Entry 1P3O (X-ray diffraction, 2.75 A resolution); this record covers chains J and A of the 10 polymer chains in the assembly.

Chain J:
Molecule: Palindromic 146bp Human Alpha-Satellite DNA fragment
From: Homo sapiens
Sequence (146 nucleotides; row label = number of the first residue in the row):
   147 ATCAATATCC ACCTGCAGAT TCTACCAAAA GTGTATTTGG AAACTGCTCC ATCAAAAGGC
   207 ATGTTCAGCG GAATTCCGCT GAACATGCCT TTTGATGGAG CAGTTTCCAA ATACACTTTT
   267 GGTAGAATCT GCAGGTGGAT ATTGAT

Chain A:
Name: Histone H3
From: Xenopus laevis
UniProt: Q7ZT64 (Q7ZT64_9ZZZZ); residues 401-535 here correspond to UniProt positions 2-136 (UniProt number = residue number - 399)
Amino-acid sequence (135 residues; numbered 401 to 535; the number before each row is that of its first residue):
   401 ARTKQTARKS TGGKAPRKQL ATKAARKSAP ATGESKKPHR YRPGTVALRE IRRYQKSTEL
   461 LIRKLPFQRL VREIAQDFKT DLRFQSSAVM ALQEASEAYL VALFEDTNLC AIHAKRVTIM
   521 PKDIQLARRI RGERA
Unresolved in the structure: 401-437
Construct notes: conflict Glu434 (Gly35 in Q7ZT64), Ser435 (Val36 in Q7ZT64), Ala502 (Gly103 in Q7ZT64)

How chain J and chain A interact:
Pairs across the interface (30; chain J residue first):
  DA151(J) with His439(A), phosphate contact
  DT152(J) with His439(A), phosphate contact; Tyr441(A), sugar contact
  DA153(J) with Tyr441(A), sugar contact; Arg449(A), phosphate contact
  DT154(J) with Arg449(A), phosphate contact
  DA228(J) with Pro443(A), phosphate contact; Gly444(A), hydrogen bond to the phosphate
  DA229(J) with Arg440(A), hydrogen bond to the base; Tyr441(A), sugar contact; Arg442(A), sugar contact; Gly444(A), hydrogen bond to the phosphate; Thr445(A), phosphate contact; Val446(A), hydrogen bond to the phosphate; Ala447(A), hydrogen bond to the phosphate; Glu450(A), phosphate contact
  DC230(J) with His439(A), phosphate contact; Arg440(A), hydrogen bond to the sugar; Tyr441(A), hydrogen bond to the phosphate; Val446(A), phosphate contact
  DT236(J) with Arg463(A), phosphate contact
  DT237(J) with Arg463(A), salt bridge to the phosphate; Leu465(A), phosphate contact; Pro466(A), phosphate contact; Arg469(A), salt bridge to the phosphate
  DT238(J) with Arg463(A), phosphate contact; Lys464(A), hydrogen bond to the phosphate; Leu465(A), hydrogen bond to the phosphate
  DA245(J) with Arg483(A), sugar contact
  DG246(J) with Arg483(A), salt bridge to the phosphate
Other interface residues (no listed pair), chain J (14 interface residues in all): DA218, DA231
Other interface residues (no listed pair), chain A (19 interface residues in all): Asp481, Lys515

Summary:
Chain J and chain A form an interface of 14 and 19 residues respectively; the contacts include 9 hydrogen
bonds and 3 salt bridges. Among the polar pairs are DA229(J)-Arg440(A), DC230(J)-Arg440(A) and
DA228(J)-Gly444(A).
Here chain J is Palindromic 146bp Human Alpha-Satellite DNA fragment (Homo sapiens) and chain A is Histone H3
(Xenopus laevis). Entry 1P3O (Crystallographic Studies of Nucleosome Core Particles containing Histone 'Sin'
Mutants) was determined by X-ray diffraction, deposited together with 1P34, 1P3A, 1P3B, 1P3F, 1P3G, 1P3I and 4
further entries.
